Entry 5JY6 (X-ray diffraction, 2.00 A resolution); this record covers chains A and D of the 4 polymer chains in the assembly.

== Chain A (and D) ==
Name: Glyceraldehyde-3-phosphate dehydrogenase
Organism: Streptococcus agalactiae
Notes: EC 1.2.1.-; chain D of this document is another copy of the same molecule, construct and numbering; everything in this record applies to it too
UniProtKB: Q9ALW2 (Q9ALW2_STRAG); residues 1-336 here = UniProt positions 1-336
Amino-acid sequence (356 residues; each row starts with the number of its first residue; numbers below 1 keep their minus sign (Met-19 is residue -19)):
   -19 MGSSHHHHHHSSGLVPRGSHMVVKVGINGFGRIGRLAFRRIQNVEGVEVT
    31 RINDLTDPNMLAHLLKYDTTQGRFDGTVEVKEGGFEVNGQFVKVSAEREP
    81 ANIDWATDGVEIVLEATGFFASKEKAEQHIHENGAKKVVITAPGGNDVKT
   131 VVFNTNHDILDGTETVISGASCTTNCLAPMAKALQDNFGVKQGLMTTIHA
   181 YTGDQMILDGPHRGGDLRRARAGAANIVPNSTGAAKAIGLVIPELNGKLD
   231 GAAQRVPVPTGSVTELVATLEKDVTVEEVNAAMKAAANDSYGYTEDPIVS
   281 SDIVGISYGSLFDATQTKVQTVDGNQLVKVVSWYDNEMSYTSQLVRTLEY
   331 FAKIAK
Unresolved in the structure: -19 to 1, 336 (chain D: -19 to 2, 336)
Sequence notes: initiating methionine (-19); expression tag (-18 to 0)
Ion coordination: Mg2+: Ile21, Val24, Val27
Ligand contacts: NAD (nicotinamide-adenine-dinucleotide): Asn8, Gly9, Phe10, Gly11, Arg12, Ile13, Asn33, Asp34, Leu35, Glu77, Arg78, Ala96, Thr97, Gly98, Phe99, Phe100, Thr121, Ala122, Cys152, Thr182, Asn316, Glu317, Tyr320
From the paper describing this entry:
  - self-association interface (contacts with another copy of this molecule): His43 to Arg53, Val170 to Ala180, Tyr181 to Asn206, Leu229 to Val236, Ser242 to Leu250, Thr274 to Leu291, Lys298 to Val302, Asn305 to Tyr314
  - binding site for NAD: Asn8 to Arg15, Asp34 to Leu35, Ala96 to Gly98, Phe99, Cys152, Asn316
  - binding site for NAD: Thr97 to Gly98 (by similarity / conservation)
  - catalytic residues: Cys152, His179
  - contacts within the chain: Cys152-His179, Asp184-Arg235 (salt bridge), Thr182-Arg235 (hydrogen bond), Gln185-Arg235 (hydrogen bond)
  - conformationally variable residues (side-chain flip): Cys152, His179

== Chain A / chain D interface ==
Pairs across the interface (18):
  His43(A) - Pro277(D)  hydrogen bond (side chain-backbone)
  Lys46(A) - Asp276(D)  salt bridge
  Tyr47(A) - Asp276(D)  hydrogen bond
  Tyr47(A) - Ile278(D)
  Tyr47(A) - Asp282(D)
  Thr49(A) - Ser281(D)  hydrogen bond
  Arg53(A) - Asp282(D)  hydrogen bond (side chain-backbone)
  Arg53(A) - Val284(D)  hydrogen bond (side chain-backbone)
  Arg53(A) - Ile286(D)
  Asp276(A) - Lys46(D)  salt bridge
  Asp276(A) - Tyr47(D)  hydrogen bond
  Pro277(A) - His43(D)
  Ile278(A) - Tyr47(D)
  Ser281(A) - Thr49(D)  hydrogen bond
  Asp282(A) - Tyr47(D)
  Asp282(A) - Arg53(D)  hydrogen bond (backbone-side chain)
  Val284(A) - Arg53(D)  hydrogen bond (backbone-side chain)
  Ile286(A) - Arg53(D)
Other interface residues (no listed pair), chain A (15 interface residues in all): Asp48, Ile283, Gly285
Other interface residues (no listed pair), chain D (15 interface residues in all): Asp48, Ile283, Gly285

== Overview ==
The chain A/chain D interface involves 15 residues from each chain, with 9 hydrogen bonds and 2 salt bridges.
Among the polar pairs are Lys46(A)-Asp276(D), His43(A)-Pro277(D) and Tyr47(A)-Asp276(D). Bound to chain A:
NAD. From the paper: catalytic residues Cys152(A) and His179(A); a binding site for NAD at Asn8(A), Asp34(A)
and Ala96(A) among others.
Both chains are Glyceraldehyde-3-phosphate dehydrogenase (Streptococcus agalactiae). Entry 5JY6 (Structures of
Streptococcus agalactiae GBS GAPDH in different enzymatic states) was determined by X-ray diffraction,
deposited together with 5JYA, 5JYE and 5JYF.
